PDB entry 5AGW | X-ray diffraction, 2.69 A resolution | chains B and C

# Chain B
Name: Apoptosis regulator bcl-2, bcl-2-like protein 1, apoptosis regulator bcl-2
Source organism: Homo sapiens
UniProtKB: chimeric construct of P10415, Q07817: residues 1-34 from P10415 (BCL2_HUMAN) positions 1-34 (same numbers); residues 76-91 from Q07817 positions 29-44 (UniProt number = residue number - 47); residues 92-207 from P10415 (BCL2_HUMAN) positions 92-207 (same numbers)
Sequence (166 residues; row label = number of the first residue in the row; note: 41 numbers in that range are skipped by the numbering (no residue carries them; nothing is unmodelled there)):
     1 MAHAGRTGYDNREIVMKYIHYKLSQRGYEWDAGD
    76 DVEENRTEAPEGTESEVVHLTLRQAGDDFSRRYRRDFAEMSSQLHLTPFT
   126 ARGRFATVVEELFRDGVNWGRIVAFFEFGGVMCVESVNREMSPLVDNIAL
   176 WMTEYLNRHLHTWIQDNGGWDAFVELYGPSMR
Disordered / not traced: 1-9, 32-34, 76-89, 205-207
UniProt features mapped onto this chain:
  - motif: Asp10 to Trp30 (BH4), Val93 to Arg107 (BH3), Glu136 to Gly155 (BH1), Thr187 to Tyr202 (BH2)
  - site: Asp34 (Cleavage)
  - region: Val92 to Arg107 (Required for interaction with SEPTIN4 isoform ARTS. Required XIAP-mediated ubiquitination and apoptosis)

# Chain C
Name: Bcl-2-like protein 11
Source organism: Homo sapiens
UniProtKB: O43521 (B2L11_HUMAN); residues 1-21 here correspond to UniProt positions 146-166 (UniProt number = residue number + 145)
Sequence (22 residues; numbered -1 to 21; 1 number in that range is skipped by the numbering (no residue carries it; nothing is unmodelled there); the number before each row is that of its first residue; numbers below 1 keep their minus sign (ACE-1 is residue -1)):
    -1 X
     1 IXIAQXLRXIGDXFNXYYARR
Disordered / not traced: 20-21
Sequence notes: acetylation (-1); engineered mutation XCP_2 (Trp147 in O43521), AJE_6 (Glu151 in O43521), MH8_9 (Arg154 in O43521), MH8_13 (Glu158 in O43521), XCP_16 (Ala161 in O43521)
Modified residues: ACE (acetyl group) at position -1, XCP ((1S,2S)-2-aminocyclopentanecarboxylic acid) at position 2, AJE ((3S,4R)-4-amino-1-(3-carboxypropanoyl)pyrrolidine-3-carboxylic acid) at position 6, MH8 ((2S)-2-amino-2-methylhept-6-enoic acid) at position 9, MH8 ((2S)-2-amino-2-methylhept-6-enoic acid) at position 13, XCP ((1S,2S)-2-aminocyclopentanecarboxylic acid) at position 16
UniProt features mapped onto this chain:
  - motif: Ile3 to Gln5, Leu7, Arg8, Ile10 to Asp12, Phe14, Asn15, Tyr17 (BH3)
Covalent attachments: covalent link ACE_-1-Ile1; covalent link MH8_9-MH8_13

# Chain B / chain C interface
Residue-residue contacts - 34 pairs, chain B then chain C:
  Phe104(B) - Ile10(C)  hydrophobic
  Phe104(B) - Phe14(C)  hydrophobic
  Arg107(B) - Tyr17(C)
  Tyr108(B) - Ile10(C)  hydrogen bond (side chain-backbone)
  Tyr108(B) - MH8_13(C)
  Tyr108(B) - Phe14(C)  hydrogen bond (side chain-backbone)
  Asp111(B) - AJE_6(C)
  Phe112(B) - Ile10(C)  hydrophobic
  Glu114(B) - AJE_6(C)
  Met115(B) - Ile3(C)
  Met115(B) - AJE_6(C)
  Met115(B) - Leu7(C)
  Gln118(B) - Ile3(C)
  Arg129(B) - ACE_-1(C)
  Thr132(B) - ACE_-1(C)
  Thr132(B) - Ile1(C)
  Val133(B) - ACE_-1(C)
  Val133(B) - Ala4(C)
  Val133(B) - Leu7(C)  hydrophobic
  Glu136(B) - Ile1(C)
  Glu136(B) - Ala4(C)
  Glu136(B) - Gln5(C)  hydrogen bond
  Glu136(B) - Arg8(C)  salt bridge
  Leu137(B) - Arg8(C)
  Asn143(B) - Asp12(C)  hydrogen bond
  Asn143(B) - Asn15(C)
  Trp144(B) - Asn15(C)
  Gly145(B) - Gly11(C)
  Gly145(B) - Asn15(C)
  Arg146(B) - Arg8(C)
  Arg146(B) - Asp12(C)  salt bridge
  Ala149(B) - Leu7(C)
  Phe153(B) - Leu7(C)  hydrophobic
  Tyr202(B) - Tyr18(C)
Also at the interface, not in a pair above, chain B (22 interface residues in all): Asp140, Leu201
The authors on this interface:
  - residue pairs: Arg146(B)-Asp12(C) (salt bridge)
  - interface residues, chain B: Glu114(B)

# Summary
Chain B and chain C form an interface of 22 and 16 residues respectively, with 4 hydrogen bonds and 2 salt
bridges. Polar contacts include Glu136(B)-Arg8(C), Arg146(B)-Asp12(C) and Tyr108(B)-Ile10(C). The paper
describes a salt bridge between Arg146(B) and Asp12(C). The paper reports the interface residue Glu114(B).
Here chain B is Apoptosis regulator bcl-2, bcl-2-like protein 1, apoptosis regulator bcl-2 and chain C is
Bcl-2-like protein 11, both from Homo sapiens. Entry 5AGW (Bcl-2 alpha beta-1 complex) was determined by X-ray
diffraction together with 5AGX from the same study.
